PDB entry 7E9F | electron microscopy, 4.00 A resolution | chains C and I of the 12 polymer chains in the assembly

== Chain C ==
Molecule: Histone H2A.2
Source organism: Saccharomyces cerevisiae (strain ATCC 204508 / S288c)
Reference sequence: P04912 (H2A2_YEAST); residues 0-131 here correspond to UniProt positions 1-132 (UniProt number = residue number + 1)
Amino-acid sequence (132 residues; row label = number of the first residue in the row; numbering starts at 0):
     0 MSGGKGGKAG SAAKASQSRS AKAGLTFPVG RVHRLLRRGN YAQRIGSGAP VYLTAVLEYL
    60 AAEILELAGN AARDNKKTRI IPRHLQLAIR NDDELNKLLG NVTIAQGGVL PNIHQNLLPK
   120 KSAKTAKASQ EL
Not modelled in the structure: 0-15, 117-131
Curated features (UniProtKB/Swiss-Prot):
  - motif: Ser128, Gln129 ([ST]-Q motif)
  - site: Lys119 (Not ubiquitinated)
  - modified residue: Ser1 (N-acetylserine), Lys4 (N6-acetyllysine), Lys7 (N6-acetyllysine), Lys13 (N6-succinyllysine), Lys21 (N6-succinyllysine), Gln105 (N5-methylglutamine), Lys119 (N6-malonyllysine), Ser128 (Phosphoserine)
  - cross-link: Lys126 (Glycyl lysine isopeptide (Lys-Gly) (interchain with G-Cter in SUMO))

== Chain I ==
Molecule: 147-nt DNA strand
Source organism: Escherichia coli
Sequence (147 nucleotides; each row starts with the number of its first residue):
     1 CTGGAGAATC CCGGTGCCGA GGCCGCTCAA TTGGTCGTAG ACAGCTCTAG CACCGCTTAA
    61 ACGCACGTAC GCGCTGTCCC CCGCGTTTTA ACCGCCAAGG GGATTACTCC CTAGTCTCCA
   121 GGCACGTGTC AGATATATAC ATCCTGT
Not modelled in the structure: 1-10, 134-147

== Chain C / chain I interface ==
Contacting residue pairs - 9 pairs, chain C then chain I:
  Arg30(C) - DG122(I)  sugar contact
  Arg30(C) - DC123(I)  salt bridge to the phosphate
  Arg43(C) - DT112(I)  hydrogen bond to the sugar
  Arg43(C) - DA113(I)  phosphate contact
  Ile44(C) - DT112(I)  sugar contact
  Ile44(C) - DA113(I)  hydrogen bond to the phosphate
  Gly45(C) - DT112(I)  phosphate contact
  Ser46(C) - DT112(I)  hydrogen bond to the phosphate
  Thr77(C) - DA131(I)  hydrogen bond to the phosphate
Interface residues without a listed pair, chain C (10 interface residues in all): Ser17, His32, Gln42, Arg78
Interface residues without a listed pair, chain I (8 interface residues in all): DC111, DG121, DG132

== Summary ==
Chain C and chain I form an interface of 10 and 8 residues respectively, with 4 hydrogen bonds and 1 salt
bridge. Polar pairs include Arg43(C)-DT112(I), Ile44(C)-DA113(I) and Ser46(C)-DT112(I).
Chain C is Histone H2A.2 (Saccharomyces cerevisiae (strain ATCC 204508 / S288c)) and chain I is a 147-nt DNA
strand (Escherichia coli); the structure, Cryo-EM structure of the 2:1 Orc1 BAH domain in complex with
nucleosome, was determined by electron microscopy.
